PDB entry 6ALH | electron microscopy, 4.40 A resolution (low resolution: residue-level contacts below are approximate; hydrogen-bond / salt-bridge calls are withheld) | chains H and J of the 8 polymer chains in the assembly

== Chain H ==
Molecule: DNA-directed RNA polymerase subunit alpha
From: Escherichia coli (strain K12)
Notes: EC 2.7.7.6
UniProtKB: P0A7Z4 (RPOA_ECOLI); residue numbers follow UniProt; this construct covers 1-234
Amino-acid sequence (239 residues; each row starts with the number of its first residue):
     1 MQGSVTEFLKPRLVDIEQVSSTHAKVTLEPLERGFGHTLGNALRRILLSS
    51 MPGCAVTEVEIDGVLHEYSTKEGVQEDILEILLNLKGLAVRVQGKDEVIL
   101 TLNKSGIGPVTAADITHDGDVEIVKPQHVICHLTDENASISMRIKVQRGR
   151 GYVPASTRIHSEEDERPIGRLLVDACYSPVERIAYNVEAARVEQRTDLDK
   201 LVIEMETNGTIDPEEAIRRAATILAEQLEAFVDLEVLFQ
Not modelled in the structure: 1-3, 159-169, 233-239
Differences from the reference sequence: expression tag (235-239)
Curated features (UniProtKB/Swiss-Prot):
  - region: Glu162 to Glu165 (Required for interaction with Crp at class II promoters)
  - mutagenesis: Arg45 (R45C: In rpoA112; temperature-sensitive, blocks RNA polymerase assembly), Glu162 to Glu165 (5-fold decrease in CRP-class II promoter-dependent transcription), Glu165 (E165K: 5-fold decrease in CRP-class II promoter-dependent transcription), Arg191 (R191C: In rpoA101; temperature-sensitive)

== Chain J ==
Molecule: DNA-directed RNA polymerase subunit beta'
From: Escherichia coli (strain K12)
Notes: EC 2.7.7.6
UniProtKB: P0A8T7 (RPOC_ECOLI); residue numbers follow UniProt; this construct covers 1-1407
Amino-acid sequence (1407 residues; numbered 1 to 1407; the number before each row is that of its first residue):
     1 MKDLLKFLKAQTKTEEFDAIKIALASPDMIRSWSFGEVKKPETINYRTFK
    51 PERDGLFCARIFGPVKDYECLCGKYKRLKHRGVICEKCGVEVTQTKVRRE
   101 RMGHIELASPTAHIWFLKSLPSRIGLLLDMPLRDIERVLYFESYVVIEGG
   151 MTNLERQQILTEEQYLDALEEFGDEFDAKMGAEAIQALLKSMDLEQECEQ
   201 LREELNETNSETKRKKLTKRIKLLEAFVQSGNKPEWMILTVLPVLPPDLR
   251 PLVPLDGGRFATSDLNDLYRRVINRNNRLKRLLDLAAPDIIVRNEKRMLQ
   301 EAVDALLDNGRRGRAITGSNKRPLKSLADMIKGKQGRFRQNLLGKRVDYS
   351 GRSVITVGPYLRLHQCGLPKKMALELFKPFIYGKLELRGLATTIKAAKKM
   401 VEREEAVVWDILDEVIREHPVLLNRAPTLHRLGIQAFEPVLIEGKAIQLH
   451 PLVCAAYNADFDGDQMAVHVPLTLEAQLEARALMMSTNNILSPANGEPII
   501 VPSQDVVLGLYYMTRDCVNAKGEGMVLTGPKEAERLYRSGLASLHARVKV
   551 RITEYEKDANGELVAKTSLKDTTVGRAILWMIVPKGLPYSIVNQALGKKA
   601 ISKMLNTCYRILGLKPTVIFADQIMYTGFAYAARSGASVGIDDMVIPEKK
   651 HEIISEAEAEVAEIQEQFQSGLVTAGERYNKVIDIWAAANDRVSKAMMDN
   701 LQTETVINRDGQEEKQVSFNSIYMMADSGARGSAAQIRQLAGMRGLMAKP
   751 DGSIIETPITANFREGLNVLQYFISTHGARKGLADTALKTANSGYLTRRL
   801 VDVAQDLVVTEDDCGTHEGIMMTPVIEGGDVKEPLRDRVLGRVTAEDVLK
   851 PGTADILVPRNTLLHEQWCDLLEENSVDAVKVRSVVSCDTDFGVCAHCYG
   901 RDLARGHIINKGEAIGVIAAQSIGEPGTQLTMRTFHIGGAASRAAAESSI
   951 QVKNKGSIKLSNVKSVVNSSGKLVITSRNTELKLIDEFGRTKESYKVPYG
  1001 AVLAKGDGEQVAGGETVANWDPHTMPVITEVSGFVRFTDMIDGQTITRQT
  1051 DELTGLSSLVVLDSAERTAGGKDLRPALKIVDAQGNDVLIPGTDMPAQYF
  1101 LPGKAIVQLEDGVQISSGDTLARIPQESGGTKDITGGLPRVADLFEARRP
  1151 KEPAILAEISGIVSFGKETKGKRRLVITPVDGSDPYEEMIPKWRQLNVFE
  1201 GERVERGDVISDGPEAPHDILRLRGVHAVTRYIVNEVQDVYRLQGVKIND
  1251 KHIEVIVRQMLRKATIVNAGSSDFLEGEQVEYSRVKIANRELEANGKVGA
  1301 TYSRDLLGITKASLATESFISAASFQETTRVLTEAAVAGKRDELRGLKEN
  1351 VIVGRLIPAGTGYAYHQDRMRRRAAGEAPAAPQVTAEDASASLAELLNAG
  1401 LGGSDNE
Not modelled in the structure: 1-15, 934-947, 1127-1135, 1374-1407
Ion coordination: Zn2+ site 1: Cys70, Cys72, Lys74; Mg2+: Asp460, Asp462 (shared with 1 residue of chain R); Zn2+ site 2: Cys814, Arg883, Cys888, Cys895, Cys898
Curated features (UniProtKB/Swiss-Prot):
  - binding site (Zn(2+)): Cys70, Cys72, Cys85, Cys88, Cys814, Cys888, Cys895, Cys898
  - binding site (Mg(2+)): Asp460, Asp462, Asp464
  - modified residue: Lys983 (N6-acetyllysine)
  - mutagenesis: Gln504 (Q504P: Resistant to antibiotics salinamide A and B), Asn690 (N690D: Resistant to antibiotics salinamide A and B), Met697 (M697V: Resistant to antibiotics salinamide A and B), Ala735 (A735T: Resistant to antibiotics salinamide A and B), Arg738 (R738C/H/P/S: Resistant to antibiotics salinamide A and B), Ala748 (A748E: Resistant to antibiotics salinamide A and B), Pro758 (P758S/T: Resistant to antibiotics salinamide A and B), Phe763 (F763C: Resistant to antibiotics salinamide A and B), Ser775 (S775A: Resistant to antibiotics salinamide A and B), Ala779 (A779T/V: Resistant to antibiotics salinamide A and B), Arg780 (R780C: Resistant to antibiotics salinamide A and B), Gly782 (G782A/C: Resistant to antibiotics salinamide A and B), 1 further mutagenesis entry in UniProt

== How chain H and chain J interact ==
Pairs across the interface - 27 pairs, chain H then chain J:
  Arg44(H) - Arg538(J)
  Leu48(H) - Arg538(J)
  Leu48(H) - Ser539(J)
  Leu79(H) - Val526(J)
  Glu80(H) - Arg551(J)
  Leu83(H) - Val526(J)
  Leu83(H) - Leu527(J)
  Leu83(H) - Thr528(J)
  Leu83(H) - Arg551(J)
  Asn84(H) - Arg551(J)
  Lys86(H) - Val526(J)
  Lys86(H) - Glu532(J)
  Tyr152(H) - Arg535(J)
  Tyr152(H) - Leu536(J)
  Tyr152(H) - Leu541(J)
  Asp174(H) - Met525(J)
  Cys176(H) - Arg535(J)
  Val180(H) - Arg535(J)
  Glu181(H) - Lys531(J)
  Glu181(H) - Arg535(J)
  Arg182(H) - Glu534(J)
  Arg182(H) - Met581(J)
  Arg191(H) - Lys370(J)
  Arg191(H) - Asp410(J)
  Arg191(H) - Asp413(J)
  Thr196(H) - Glu443(J)
  Glu206(H) - Lys531(J)
Other interface residues (no listed pair), chain H (17 interface residues in all): Ser178
Other interface residues (no listed pair), chain J (20 interface residues in all): Trp409, Leu569

== In short ==
The interface between chain H and chain J involves 17 residues on one side and 20 on the other. Curated
annotation (UniProt) lists 6 mutagenesis sites on chain H; 8 Zn2+-binding residues, 3 Mg2+-binding residues
and 13 mutagenesis sites on chain J.
Chain H is DNA-directed RNA polymerase subunit alpha and chain J is DNA-directed RNA polymerase subunit beta',
both from Escherichia coli (strain K12); the structure, CryoEM structure of E.coli RNA polymerase elongation
complex, was determined by electron microscopy together with 6ALF and 6ALG from the same study.
